7D20 - chains G and J of the 11 polymer chains in the assembly; structure by electron microscopy, 3.00 A resolution.

== Chain G ==
Protein: Histone H2A type 1-B/E
Source organism: Homo sapiens
Reference sequence: P04908 (H2A1B_HUMAN); residues 1-129 here correspond to UniProt positions 2-130 (UniProt number = residue number + 1)
Sequence (133 residues; row label = number of the first residue in the row; numbers below 1 keep their minus sign (Gly-3 is residue -3)):
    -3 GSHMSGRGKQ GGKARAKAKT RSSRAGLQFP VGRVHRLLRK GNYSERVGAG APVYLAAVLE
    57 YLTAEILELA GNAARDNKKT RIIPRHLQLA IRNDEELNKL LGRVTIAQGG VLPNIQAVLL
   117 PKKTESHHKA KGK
Not modelled in the structure: -3 to 9, 119-129
Construct notes: expression tag (-3 to 0)
Swiss-Prot annotation at these positions:
  - modified residue: Ser1 (N-acetylserine), Arg3 (Citrulline), Lys5 (N6-(2-hydroxyisobutyryl)lysine), Lys9 (N6-(2-hydroxyisobutyryl)lysine), Lys13 (N6-(beta-hydroxybutyryl)lysine), Lys36 (N6-(2-hydroxyisobutyryl)lysine), Lys74 (N6-(2-hydroxyisobutyryl)lysine), Lys75 (N6-(2-hydroxyisobutyryl)lysine), Lys95 (N6-(2-hydroxyisobutyryl)lysine), Gln104 (N5-methylglutamine), Lys118 (N6-(2-hydroxyisobutyryl)lysine), Lys119 (N6-crotonyllysine), Thr120 (Phosphothreonine), Lys125 (N6-crotonyllysine)
  - cross-link (Glycyl lysine isopeptide (Lys-Gly)): Lys13 (interchain with G-Cter in ubiquitin), Lys15 (interchain with G-Cter in ubiquitin), Lys119 (interchain with G-Cter in ubiquitin)

== Chain J ==
Molecule: 145-nt DNA strand
Sequence (145 nucleotides; numbered -72 to 72; the number before each row is that of its first residue; numbers below 1 keep their minus sign (DA-72 is residue -72)):
   -72 ATCGATGTAT ATATCTGACA CGTGCCTGGA GACTAGGGAG TAATCCCCTT GGCGGTTAAA
   -12 ACGCGGGGGA CAGCGCGTAC GTGCGTTTAA GCGGTGCTAG AGCTGTCTAC GACCAATTGA
    48 GCGGCCTCGG CACCGGGATT CTGAT
Not modelled in the structure: -72 to -70, 67-72

== Chain G / chain J interface ==
Pairs across the interface - 16 pairs, chain G then chain J:
  Arg11(G) with DG-42(J), phosphate contact; DA-41(J), phosphate contact
  Ala12(G) with DA-41(J), phosphate contact
  Ala14(G) with DA-43(J), phosphate contact; DG-42(J), sugar contact
  Lys15(G) with DG-42(J), phosphate contact
  Thr16(G) with DA-43(J), phosphate contact
  Arg17(G) with DA-43(J), salt bridge to the phosphate
  Arg20(G) with DG-42(J), salt bridge to the phosphate
  Gly28(G) with DG-44(J), phosphate contact; DA-43(J), phosphate contact
  Arg29(G) with DG-44(J), phosphate contact
  Arg32(G) with DG-44(J), salt bridge to the phosphate
  Arg42(G) with DG-37(J), base contact; DG-35(J), sugar contact
  Arg77(G) with DC-54(J), hydrogen bond to the sugar
Interface residues without a listed pair, chain G (13 interface residues in all): Ala10
Interface residues without a listed pair, chain J (9 interface residues in all): DG-45, DG-36

== In short ==
13 residues of chain G and 9 residues of chain J are in contact, with 1 hydrogen bond and 3 salt bridges.
Polar pairs include Arg77(G)-DC-54(J), Arg17(G)-DA-43(J) and Arg20(G)-DG-42(J).
Chain G is Histone H2A type 1-B/E (Homo sapiens) and chain J is a 145-nt DNA strand; the structure, Cryo-EM
structure of SET8-CENP-A-nucleosome complex, was determined by electron microscopy, deposited together with
7D1Z.
